PDB entry 5JSD | X-ray diffraction, 1.48 A resolution | chains A and C of the 3 polymer chains in the assembly

Chain A (and C):
Name: phiAB6 tailspike
From: unidentified phage
Notes: chain C of this document is another copy of the same molecule, construct and numbering; everything in this record applies to it too
Sequence (719 residues; numbered -153 to 565; the number before each row is that of its first residue; numbers below 1 keep their minus sign (Met-153 is residue -153)):
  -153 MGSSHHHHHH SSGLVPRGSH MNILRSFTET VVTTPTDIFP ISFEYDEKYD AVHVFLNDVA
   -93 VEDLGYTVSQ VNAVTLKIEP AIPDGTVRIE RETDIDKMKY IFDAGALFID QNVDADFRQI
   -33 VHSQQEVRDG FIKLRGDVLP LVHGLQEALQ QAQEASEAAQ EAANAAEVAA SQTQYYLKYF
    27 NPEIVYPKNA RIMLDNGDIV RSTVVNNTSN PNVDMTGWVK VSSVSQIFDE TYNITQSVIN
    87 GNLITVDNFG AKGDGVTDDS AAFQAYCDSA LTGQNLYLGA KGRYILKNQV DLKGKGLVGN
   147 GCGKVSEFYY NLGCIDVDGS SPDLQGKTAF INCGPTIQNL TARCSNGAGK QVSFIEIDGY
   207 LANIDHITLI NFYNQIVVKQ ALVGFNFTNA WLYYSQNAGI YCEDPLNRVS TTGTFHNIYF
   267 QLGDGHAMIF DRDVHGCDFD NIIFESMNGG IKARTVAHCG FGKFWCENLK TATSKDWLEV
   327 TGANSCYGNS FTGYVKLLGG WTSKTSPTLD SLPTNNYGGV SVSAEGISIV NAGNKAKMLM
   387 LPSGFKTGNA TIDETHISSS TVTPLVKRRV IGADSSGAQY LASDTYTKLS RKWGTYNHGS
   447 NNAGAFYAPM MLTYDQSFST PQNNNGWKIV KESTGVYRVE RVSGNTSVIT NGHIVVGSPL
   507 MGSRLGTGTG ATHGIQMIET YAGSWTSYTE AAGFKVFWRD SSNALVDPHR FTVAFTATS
Unresolved in the structure: -153 to 17
Residues lining bound ligands: malonic acid (MLA): Asp420, Tyr426, Tyr442, His444

How chain A and chain C interact:
Pairs across the interface - 288 pairs, chain A then chain C:
  Gln18(A) - Ile30(C)
  Thr19(A) - Lys24(C)
  Gln20(A) - Lys24(C)  hydrogen bond
  Gln20(A) - Ile30(C)
  Gln20(A) - Tyr32(C)
  Gln20(A) - Ile38(C)
  Tyr21(A) - Tyr32(C)  hydrophobic
  Tyr21(A) - Pro33(C)
  Tyr21(A) - Ala36(C)  hydrophobic
  Tyr21(A) - Arg37(C)
  Tyr21(A) - Ile38(C)  hydrophobic
  Tyr22(A) - Gln18(C)
  Tyr22(A) - Tyr22(C)
  Tyr22(A) - Leu23(C)  hydrogen bond (side chain-backbone)
  Tyr22(A) - Lys24(C)
  Tyr22(A) - Ala36(C)
  Tyr22(A) - Arg37(C)  hydrogen bond (backbone-backbone)
  Leu23(A) - Pro33(C)  hydrophobic
  Leu23(A) - Lys34(C)
  Leu23(A) - Asn35(C)
  Tyr25(A) - Lys34(C)
  Tyr25(A) - Asn35(C)  hydrogen bond
  Asp41(A) - Asn35(C)
  Asn42(A) - Asn35(C)
  Asn42(A) - Arg47(C)  hydrogen bond (backbone-side chain)
  Gly43(A) - Asn35(C)
  Gly43(A) - Arg37(C)  hydrogen bond (backbone-side chain)
  Gly43(A) - Arg47(C)
  Asp44(A) - Arg47(C)  salt bridge
  Ile45(A) - Arg37(C)
  Lys66(A) - Glu76(C)
  Ser68(A) - Gln72(C)
  Ser68(A) - Ile73(C)
  Ser68(A) - Phe74(C)  hydrogen bond (backbone-backbone)
  Ser69(A) - Phe74(C)
  Ser69(A) - Glu76(C)  hydrogen bond
  Val70(A) - Ile73(C)  hydrophobic
  Val70(A) - Phe74(C)  hydrogen bond (backbone-backbone)
  Val70(A) - Asp75(C)
  Val70(A) - Gln82(C)
  Gln82(A) - Gln82(C)
  Asn86(A) - Asp75(C)  hydrogen bond
  Asn86(A) - Gln82(C)  hydrogen bond
  Asn86(A) - Ile85(C)
  Leu89(A) - Asn88(C)  hydrogen bond (backbone-side chain)
  Leu89(A) - Leu89(C)  hydrophobic
  Ile90(A) - Tyr78(C)
  Thr91(A) - Asn88(C)  hydrogen bond
  Asp93(A) - Val84(C)
  Asp93(A) - Asn88(C)
  Asn94(A) - Tyr78(C)
  Asn94(A) - Ile80(C)
  Asn94(A) - Ile85(C)
  Asn94(A) - Asn88(C)  hydrogen bond
  Phe95(A) - Tyr78(C)  hydrophobic
  Leu117(A) - Thr77(C)
  Leu117(A) - Tyr78(C)  hydrophobic
  Gly125(A) - Asn88(C)
  Ala126(A) - Gly87(C)  hydrogen bond (backbone-backbone)
  Ala126(A) - Asn88(C)  hydrogen bond (backbone-backbone)
  Ala126(A) - Gly119(C)
  Lys127(A) - Ala116(C)  hydrogen bond (side chain-backbone)
  Lys127(A) - Leu117(C)
  Lys127(A) - Thr118(C)
  Gly147(A) - Gln120(C)
  Cys148(A) - Gln120(C)  hydrogen bond (backbone-side chain)
  Cys148(A) - Pro181(C)
  Cys148(A) - Thr182(C)
  Cys148(A) - Asn209(C)
  Gly149(A) - Gln120(C)  hydrogen bond (backbone-side chain)
  Gly149(A) - Pro181(C)
  Lys150(A) - Pro181(C)
  Lys150(A) - Tyr206(C)
  Lys150(A) - Leu207(C)
  Phe154(A) - Lys139(C)
  Phe154(A) - Gly140(C)
  Tyr155(A) - Gln120(C)
  Tyr155(A) - Gly140(C)  hydrogen bond (side chain-backbone)
  Tyr155(A) - Gly180(C)
  Tyr155(A) - Pro181(C)
  Leu158(A) - Thr118(C)
  Leu158(A) - Gly119(C)
  Leu158(A) - Gln120(C)
  Leu158(A) - Lys141(C)
  Gly159(A) - Gln120(C)  hydrogen bond (backbone-side chain)
  Thr187(A) - Gln120(C)  hydrogen bond
  His212(A) - Asn209(C)
  His212(A) - Asp211(C)  salt bridge
  Asn235(A) - Asn209(C)  hydrogen bond
  Asn235(A) - Asn232(C)
  Trp237(A) - Leu207(C)
  Trp237(A) - Ala208(C)
  Trp237(A) - Asn209(C)
  Trp237(A) - Gly230(C)
  Tyr239(A) - Tyr206(C)  hydrogen bond
  Tyr239(A) - Leu207(C)
  Asn263(A) - Asn232(C)
  Asn263(A) - Thr260(C)
  Tyr265(A) - Tyr206(C)  hydrophobic
  Tyr265(A) - Leu207(C)  hydrophobic
  Tyr265(A) - Val229(C)
  Tyr265(A) - Gly230(C)
  Gln267(A) - Tyr206(C)
  Asn287(A) - Thr260(C)
  Asn287(A) - His262(C)
  Asn287(A) - Asp284(C)  hydrogen bond
  Ile289(A) - Thr258(C)
  Lys309(A) - Gly282(C)
  Lys309(A) - Cys283(C)
  Lys309(A) - Asp284(C)
  Lys309(A) - His304(C)  hydrogen bond (side chain-backbone)
  Lys309(A) - Cys305(C)
  Lys309(A) - Gly306(C)
  Trp311(A) - Thr257(C)
  Trp311(A) - Thr258(C)
  Trp311(A) - His281(C)
  Trp311(A) - Gly282(C)
  Tyr340(A) - His304(C)
  Thr354(A) - Ile403(C)
  Leu355(A) - Ile403(C)
  Asp356(A) - Ile403(C)
  Asp356(A) - Ser404(C)
  Val368(A) - Val366(C)  hydrophobic
  Ser369(A) - Val366(C)
  Ser369(A) - Ile375(C)
  Ala370(A) - Gly334(C)
  Ala370(A) - Asn335(C)
  Ala370(A) - Val366(C)
  Ala370(A) - Ile375(C)
  Gly372(A) - Ile375(C)
  Ile373(A) - Val366(C)  hydrophobic
  Ile373(A) - Ile373(C)  hydrophobic
  Lys383(A) - Ile403(C)
  Met386(A) - Ile373(C)
  Met386(A) - Met384(C)  hydrophobic
  Leu387(A) - Ile375(C)
  Leu387(A) - Met384(C)
  Pro388(A) - Ile375(C)
  Pro388(A) - Val376(C)  hydrophobic
  Pro388(A) - Asn377(C)
  Pro388(A) - Ala382(C)
  Pro388(A) - Lys383(C)  hydrogen bond (backbone-backbone)
  Pro388(A) - Met384(C)
  Ser389(A) - Ile398(C)
  Ser389(A) - Asp399(C)  hydrogen bond (backbone-backbone)
  Gly390(A) - Met384(C)
  Gly390(A) - Asp399(C)
  Phe391(A) - Met384(C)  hydrophobic
  Phe391(A) - Phe391(C)  hydrophobic
  Phe391(A) - Ile398(C)  hydrophobic
  Phe391(A) - Asp399(C)  hydrogen bond (backbone-backbone)
  Phe391(A) - Glu400(C)
  Phe391(A) - Thr401(C)  hydrogen bond (backbone-backbone)
  Lys392(A) - Thr401(C)
  Lys392(A) - His402(C)
  Lys392(A) - Ile403(C)
  Thr393(A) - Thr401(C)  hydrogen bond (backbone-backbone)
  Thr393(A) - His402(C)
  Thr393(A) - Ile403(C)  hydrogen bond (backbone-backbone)
  Thr393(A) - Leu411(C)
  Gly394(A) - Ile403(C)
  Ala396(A) - His402(C)
  Ala396(A) - Pro410(C)
  Ala396(A) - Leu411(C)
  Ala396(A) - Val412(C)  hydrogen bond (backbone-backbone)
  Thr397(A) - Val412(C)
  Thr397(A) - Arg414(C)
  Ile398(A) - Val412(C)  hydrogen bond (backbone-backbone)
  Ile398(A) - Lys413(C)
  Ile398(A) - Arg414(C)  hydrogen bond (backbone-backbone)
  Asp399(A) - Arg414(C)  salt bridge
  Asp399(A) - Leu427(C)
  Glu400(A) - Lys413(C)  salt bridge
  Glu400(A) - Arg414(C)  hydrogen bond (backbone-backbone)
  Glu400(A) - Arg415(C)
  Glu400(A) - Val416(C)  hydrogen bond (backbone-backbone)
  Thr401(A) - Val416(C)
  Thr401(A) - Gln425(C)  hydrogen bond
  Thr401(A) - Leu427(C)
  His402(A) - Val416(C)
  His402(A) - Gln425(C)
  Ser404(A) - Gln425(C)  hydrogen bond (backbone-side chain)
  Ser405(A) - Gln425(C)  hydrogen bond (backbone-side chain)
  Thr407(A) - Gln425(C)  hydrogen bond (backbone-side chain)
  Val408(A) - Gly418(C)
  Val408(A) - Ala419(C)  hydrophobic
  Val408(A) - Gly423(C)
  Val408(A) - Gln425(C)
  Thr409(A) - Val416(C)
  Pro410(A) - Val416(C)
  Leu411(A) - Arg415(C)  hydrogen bond (backbone-side chain)
  Leu411(A) - Val416(C)  hydrophobic
  Lys413(A) - Lys413(C)
  Lys413(A) - Arg415(C)
  Asp430(A) - Arg415(C)  salt bridge
  Tyr432(A) - Arg415(C)
  Tyr432(A) - Ile417(C)
  Tyr432(A) - Ala428(C)
  Tyr432(A) - Trp439(C)
  Tyr432(A) - Gly440(C)  hydrogen bond (side chain-backbone)
  Thr433(A) - Phe452(C)
  Lys434(A) - Ile417(C)
  Lys434(A) - Ala419(C)  hydrogen bond (side chain-backbone)
  Lys434(A) - Thr441(C)  hydrogen bond (backbone-side chain)
  Lys434(A) - Tyr442(C)
  Lys434(A) - His444(C)  hydrogen bond
  Lys434(A) - Phe452(C)
  Leu435(A) - Phe452(C)
  Ser436(A) - Phe452(C)
  Arg437(A) - Arg415(C)
  Arg437(A) - Trp439(C)
  Arg437(A) - Phe452(C)
  Trp439(A) - Trp439(C)  hydrophobic
  Ala454(A) - Trp439(C)  hydrophobic
  Ala454(A) - Phe452(C)
  Ala454(A) - Tyr453(C)
  Pro455(A) - Phe452(C)
  Pro455(A) - Tyr453(C)  hydrogen bond (backbone-backbone)
  Met456(A) - Ala451(C)
  Met456(A) - Phe452(C)  hydrophobic
  Met457(A) - Tyr453(C)
  Met457(A) - His499(C)
  Met457(A) - Thr562(C)
  Leu458(A) - His499(C)
  Thr459(A) - His499(C)  hydrogen bond
  Phe464(A) - Asn497(C)
  Gln468(A) - His499(C)
  Asn469(A) - Asn448(C)  hydrogen bond
  Asn469(A) - Ala449(C)
  Asn470(A) - Ala449(C)
  Asn470(A) - Gly450(C)
  Asn470(A) - Ala451(C)  hydrogen bond (side chain-backbone)
  Asn470(A) - Tyr453(C)
  Asn471(A) - Thr441(C)
  Asn471(A) - Tyr442(C)
  Asn471(A) - Asn443(C)  hydrogen bond (backbone-side chain)
  Asn471(A) - Ala449(C)  hydrogen bond (backbone-backbone)
  Asn471(A) - Gly450(C)
  Gly472(A) - Ser446(C)
  Gly472(A) - Asn448(C)
  Val488(A) - Ser446(C)
  Val488(A) - Asn448(C)
  Ser489(A) - Ser446(C)
  Gly490(A) - Gly445(C)
  Gly490(A) - Ser446(C)
  Asn491(A) - Asn443(C)  hydrogen bond
  Asn491(A) - Ser446(C)
  Ser493(A) - Asn443(C)
  Val501(A) - Val501(C)  hydrophobic
  Gly503(A) - Ile500(C)
  Gly503(A) - Val501(C)
  Ser504(A) - Ile500(C)  hydrogen bond (backbone-backbone)
  Ser504(A) - Val501(C)
  Ser504(A) - Val502(C)  hydrogen bond (side chain-backbone)
  Ser504(A) - His519(C)
  Ser504(A) - Ile521(C)
  Pro505(A) - His519(C)
  Pro505(A) - Gly520(C)
  Pro505(A) - Ile521(C)  hydrogen bond (backbone-backbone)
  Leu506(A) - Ile521(C)
  Leu506(A) - Gln522(C)
  Leu506(A) - Met523(C)  hydrophobic
  Arg510(A) - Trp531(C)  hydrogen bond (backbone-side chain)
  Arg510(A) - Thr532(C)  hydrogen bond (side chain-backbone)
  Arg510(A) - Thr535(C)
  Leu511(A) - Gln522(C)
  Leu511(A) - Met523(C)  hydrogen bond (backbone-backbone)
  Leu511(A) - Glu525(C)
  Leu511(A) - Trp531(C)
  Gly512(A) - Gln522(C)  hydrogen bond (backbone-side chain)
  Thr513(A) - Gln522(C)
  Gly514(A) - Ile521(C)
  Gly514(A) - Phe543(C)
  Gly514(A) - Arg545(C)  hydrogen bond (backbone-side chain)
  Thr515(A) - Gly520(C)
  Thr515(A) - Arg545(C)
  Gly516(A) - His519(C)
  Gly516(A) - Gly520(C)
  Gly516(A) - Arg545(C)
  Ala517(A) - Thr518(C)
  Ala517(A) - His519(C)
  Thr518(A) - Thr518(C)
  Ser547(A) - Asn549(C)
  Arg556(A) - Asn497(C)  hydrogen bond
  Arg556(A) - Gly498(C)  hydrogen bond (side chain-backbone)
  Arg556(A) - Trp531(C)
  Thr558(A) - His499(C)
  Thr558(A) - Ile500(C)  hydrogen bond (side chain-backbone)
Other interface residues (no listed pair), chain A (134 interface residues in all): Met39, Ile73, Asn146, Val151, Lys342, Glu371, Leu385, Ser406, Val412, Val502
Other interface residues (no listed pair), chain C (141 interface residues in all): Tyr21, Val31, Met39, Ile90, Asn121, Tyr123, Asp204, Ser336, Gly365, Val368, Ser374, Met386, Thr397, Thr409, Ala424, Ser429, Ser533, Ser565

In short:
Chain A and chain C form an interface of 134 and 141 residues respectively, with 64 hydrogen bonds and 5 salt
bridges. Polar contacts include Asp44(A)-Arg47(C), His212(A)-Asp211(C) and Asp399(A)-Arg414(C). Ligands of
chain A: malonic acid.
Both chains are phiAB6 tailspike (unidentified phage). Entry 5JSD (Crystal structure of phiAB6 tailspike in
complex with five-repeated oligosaccharides of Acinetobacter baumannii surface polysaccharide) was determined
by X-ray diffraction (same publication as 5JS4 and 5JSE).
